1RZP - chains A and C of the 3 polymer chains in the assembly; structure by X-ray diffraction, 1.90 A resolution.

# Chain A (and C)
Name: Copper-containing nitrite reductase
Source organism: Achromobacter cycloclastes
Notes: EC 1.7.2.1; fragment: C-Terminal Despentapeptide Nitrite Reductase; chain C of this document is another copy of the same molecule, construct and numbering; everything in this record applies to it too
Reference sequence: P25006 (NIR_ACHCY); residues 1-335 here correspond to UniProt positions 39-373 (UniProt number = residue number + 38)
Amino-acid sequence (335 residues; numbered 1 to 335; the number before each row is that of its first residue):
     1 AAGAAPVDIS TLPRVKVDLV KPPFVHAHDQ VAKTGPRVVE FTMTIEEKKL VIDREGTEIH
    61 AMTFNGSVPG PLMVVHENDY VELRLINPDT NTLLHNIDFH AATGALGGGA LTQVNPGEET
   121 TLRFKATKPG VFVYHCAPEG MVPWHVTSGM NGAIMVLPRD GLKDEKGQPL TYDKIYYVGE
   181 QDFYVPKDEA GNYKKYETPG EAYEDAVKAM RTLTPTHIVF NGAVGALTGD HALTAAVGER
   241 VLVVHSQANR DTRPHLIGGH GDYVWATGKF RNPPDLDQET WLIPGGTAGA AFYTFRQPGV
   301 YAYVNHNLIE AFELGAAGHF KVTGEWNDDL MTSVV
Unresolved in the structure: 1-7 (chain C: 1-3)
Ion coordination: Cu ion site 1: H95, C136, H145, M150; Cu ion site 2: H100, H135 (shared with 1 residue of chain B); Cu ion site 3: H306 (shared with H100(C), H135(C) of chain C)
UniProt features mapped onto this chain:
  - binding site (Cu cation): H95, H100, H135, C136, H145, M150, H306

# Interface between chain A and chain C
Pairs across the interface - 91 pairs, chain A then chain C:
  T214(A) with T212(C)
  R250(A) with L213(C)
  R253(A) with D251(C), salt bridge; G285(C)
  H255(A) with H100(C)
  I257(A) with D98(C); L106(C), hydrophobic
  G258(A) with A102(C); T103(C); G104(C), hydrogen bond (backbone-backbone); L106(C); G107(C)
  H260(A) with H100(C), hydrogen bond (side chain-backbone); A101(C); A102(C); T103(C); K128(C)
  D262(A) with K128(C), salt bridge
  D275(A) with N272(C)
  L276(A) with K269(C); N272(C), hydrogen bond (backbone-side chain)
  D277(A) with K128(C), salt bridge; K269(C); R271(C), salt bridge
  Q278(A) with T267(C), hydrogen bond; K269(C); N272(C)
  E279(A) with H100(C), salt bridge; V131(C); F132(C); V133(C), hydrogen bond (side chain-backbone); K269(C), salt bridge; G286(C); T287(C); A288(C), hydrogen bond (side chain-backbone)
  T280(A) with G285(C); G286(C), hydrogen bond (side chain-backbone); T287(C)
  L282(A) with D251(C); P284(C), hydrophobic
  Y293(A) with T103(C)
  Q297(A) with T103(C); G104(C)
  V300(A) with L106(C)
  Y301(A) with L106(C), hydrophobic
  A302(A) with L106(C)
  H306(A) with H100(C), hydrogen bond; H135(C); A248(C), hydrogen bond (side chain-backbone); N249(C); G285(C); G286(C)
  N307(A) with N249(C)
  L308(A) with V142(C), hydrophobic; P143(C); V146(C), hydrophobic; A248(C); N249(C), hydrogen bond (backbone-side chain)
  I309(A) with P143(C), hydrophobic; Y184(C); M210(C); L213(C), hydrophobic; N249(C)
  F312(A) with V142(C), hydrophobic; P143(C)
  E313(A) with V207(C); R211(C), salt bridge
  L314(A) with L213(C), hydrophobic
  W326(A) with A105(C)
  D329(A) with V7(C); Y80(C), hydrogen bond; K125(C), salt bridge
  L330(A) with F124(C); K125(C), hydrogen bond (backbone-backbone); T127(C)
  M331(A) with A102(C), hydrophobic; T103(C); G104(C); A105(C), hydrophobic; G107(C); G108(C); L111(C), hydrophobic; L122(C), hydrophobic; R123(C)
  T332(A) with L122(C); R123(C), hydrogen bond (backbone-backbone)
  S333(A) with T120(C); T121(C)
  V334(A) with E82(C); T121(C), hydrogen bond (backbone-backbone); R123(C)
Other interface residues (no listed pair), chain A (39 interface residues in all): P215, T216, P274, R296, E310
Other interface residues (no listed pair), chain C (50 interface residues in all): P129, Y203, L282

# Summary
The interface between chain A and chain C involves 39 residues on one side and 50 on the other; the contacts
include 14 hydrogen bonds and 8 salt bridges. Among the polar pairs are R253(A)-D251(C), D262(A)-K128(C) and
D277(A)-K128(C).
Both chains are Copper-containing nitrite reductase (Achromobacter cycloclastes). Entry 1RZP (Crystal
Structure of C-Terminal Despentapeptide Nitrite Reductase from Achromobacter Cycloclastes at pH6.2) was
determined by X-ray diffraction, deposited together with 1RZQ.
